4E7H - chains A and D of the 4 polymer chains in the assembly; structure by X-ray diffraction, 2.57 A resolution.

# Chain A
Name: Pro-Pol polyprotein
From: Human spumaretrovirus
Notes: EC 2.7.7.49, 2.7.7.7, 3.1.26.4, 3.4.23.-
UniProt: P14350 (POL_FOAMV); residues 1-392 here correspond to UniProt positions 752-1143 (UniProt number = residue number + 751)
Amino-acid sequence (395 residues; numbered -2 to 392; the number before each row is that of its first residue; numbers below 1 keep their minus sign (Gly-2 is residue -2)):
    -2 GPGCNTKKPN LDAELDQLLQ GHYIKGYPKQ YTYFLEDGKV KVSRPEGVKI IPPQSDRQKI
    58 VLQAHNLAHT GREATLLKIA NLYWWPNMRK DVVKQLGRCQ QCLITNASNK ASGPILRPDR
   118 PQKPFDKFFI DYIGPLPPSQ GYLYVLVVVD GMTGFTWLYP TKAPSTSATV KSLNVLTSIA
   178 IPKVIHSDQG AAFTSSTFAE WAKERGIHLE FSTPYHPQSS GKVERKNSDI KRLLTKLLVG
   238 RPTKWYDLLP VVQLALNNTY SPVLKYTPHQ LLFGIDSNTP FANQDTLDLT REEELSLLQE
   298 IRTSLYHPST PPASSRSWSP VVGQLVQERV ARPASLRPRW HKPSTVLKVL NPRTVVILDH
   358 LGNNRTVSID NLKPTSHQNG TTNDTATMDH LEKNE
Unresolved in the structure: -2 to 7, 376-392
Differences from the reference sequence: expression tag (-2 to 0); variant Ser217 (Gly968 in P14350), Gly218 (Ser969 in P14350)
Curated features (UniProtKB/Swiss-Prot):
  - binding site (Mg(2+)): Asp123, Asp185
Ion coordination: Zn2+: His62, His66, Cys96, Cys99
Ligand contacts: hexane-1,6-diol (HEZ): Glu70, Leu73, Leu74, Ala77, Arg86, Pro259, Lys262
From the paper describing this entry:
  - binding site for the 19-nt DNA strand (chain D): Gln186, Tyr212 to Pro214

# Chain D
Molecule: 19-nt DNA strand
Sequence (19 nucleotides; row label = number of the first residue in the row):
     1 TGCGAAATTC CATGACAAT

# How chain A and chain D interact
Pairs across the interface (18; chain A residue first):
  Asp185(A) - DA18(D)  sugar contact
  Asp185(A) - DT19(D)  phosphate contact
  Gln186(A) - DT19(D)  hydrogen bond to the phosphate
  Gly187(A) - DT19(D)  phosphate contact
  Pro211(A) - DT19(D)  base contact
  Tyr212(A) - DA18(D)  base contact
  Tyr212(A) - DT19(D)  hydrogen bond to the phosphate
  Pro214(A) - DA17(D)  base contact
  Pro214(A) - DA18(D)  base contact
  Gln215(A) - DA17(D)  base contact
  Glu221(A) - DC16(D)  sugar contact
  Glu221(A) - DA17(D)  sugar contact
  Arg222(A) - DG14(D)  base contact
  Arg222(A) - DA15(D)  base contact
  Arg222(A) - DC16(D)  base contact
  Ser225(A) - DC16(D)  sugar contact
  Lys228(A) - DA17(D)  salt bridge to the phosphate
  Lys262(A) - DT9(D)  salt bridge to the phosphate
Also at the interface, not in a pair above, chain A (17 interface residues in all): Tyr129, Ala188, Thr210, His213, Asn224

# Summary
The interface between chain A and chain D involves 17 residues on one side and 7 on the other; the contacts
include 2 hydrogen bonds and 2 salt bridges. Polar pairs include Gln186(A)-DT19(D), Tyr212(A)-DT19(D) and
Lys228(A)-DA17(D). The paper reports a binding site for the 19-nt DNA strand (chain D) at Gln186(A) and
Tyr212(A).
Here chain A is Pro-Pol polyprotein (Human spumaretrovirus) and chain D is a 19-nt DNA strand. Entry 4E7H (PFV
intasome prior to 3'-processing, Apo form (UI-Apo)) was determined by X-ray diffraction, deposited together
with 4E7I, 4E7J, 4E7K and 4E7L.
